Entry 2OXU (X-ray diffraction, 1.24 A resolution); this record covers chain A.

== Chain A ==
Protein: Macrophage metalloelastase
From: Homo sapiens
Notes: EC 3.4.24.65; fragment: Catalytic Domain
UniProt: P39900 (MMP12_HUMAN); residues 106-263 here = UniProt positions 106-263
Amino-acid sequence (159 residues; row label = number of the first residue in the row):
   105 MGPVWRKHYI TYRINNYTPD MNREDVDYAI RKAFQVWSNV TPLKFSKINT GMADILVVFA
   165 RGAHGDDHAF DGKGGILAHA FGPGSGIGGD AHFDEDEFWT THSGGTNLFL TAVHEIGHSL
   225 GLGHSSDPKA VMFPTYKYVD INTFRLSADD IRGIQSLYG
Disordered / not traced: 105
Sequence notes: initiating methionine (105); engineered mutation Asp171 (Phe in P39900)
Metal / ion sites: Ca2+ site 1: Asp124, Glu199, Glu201; Ca2+ site 2: Asp158, Gly190, Gly192, Asp194; Zn2+ site 1: His168, Asp170, His183, His196; Ca2+ site 3: Asp175, Gly176, Gly178, Ile180, Asp198, Glu201; Zn2+ site 2: His218, His222, His228
Curated features (UniProtKB/Swiss-Prot):
  - active site: Glu219
  - binding site (Ca(2+)): Asp124, Asp158, Asp175, Gly176, Gly178, Ile180, Gly190, Gly192, Asp194, Asp198, Glu199, Glu201
  - binding site (Zn(2+)): His168, Asp170, His183, His196, His218, His222, His228

== Summary ==
Asp124, Glu199 and Glu201 coordinate Ca2+ site 1. The Ca2+ site 2 is built by Asp158, Gly190, Gly192 and
Asp194. From UniProt: active-site residue Glu219, 12 Ca2+-binding residues and 7 Zn2+-binding residues.
Chain A is Macrophage metalloelastase (Homo sapiens); the structure, Uninhibited form of human MMP-12, was
determined by X-ray diffraction, deposited together with 2OXW, 2OXZ, 2OY2 and 2OY4.
